PDB entry 8YY0 | electron microscopy, 3.60 A resolution | chains S and T of the 14 polymer chains in the assembly

== Chain S (and T) ==
Protein: V-type ATP synthase, subunit K
Source organism: Thermus thermophilus HB8
Notes: chain T of this document is another copy of the same molecule, construct and numbering; everything in this record applies to it too
Reference sequence: Q5SIT7 (Q5SIT7_THET8); residues -18 to 80 here correspond to UniProt positions 1-99 (UniProt number = residue number + 19)
Amino-acid sequence (102 residues; each row starts with the number of its first residue; numbers below 1 keep their minus sign (Met-18 is residue -18)):
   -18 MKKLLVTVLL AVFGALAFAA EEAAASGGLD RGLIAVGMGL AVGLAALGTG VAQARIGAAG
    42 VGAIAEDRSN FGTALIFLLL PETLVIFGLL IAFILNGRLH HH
Not modelled in the structure: -18 to 7, 81-83
Sequence notes: expression tag (81-83)

== Interface between chain S and chain T ==
Contacting residue pairs - 19 pairs, chain S then chain T:
  Asp11(S) - Gly8(T)
  Asp11(S) - Gly9(T)
  Asp11(S) - Gly13(T)
  Leu14(S) - Gly13(T)
  Ile15(S) - Ala16(T)  hydrophobic
  Gly18(S) - Ala16(T)
  Gly18(S) - Gly20(T)
  Ala22(S) - Gly20(T)
  Leu25(S) - Gly24(T)
  Ala26(S) - Ala27(T)  hydrophobic
  Gly29(S) - Leu28(T)
  Gly29(S) - Gly31(T)
  Val32(S) - Ala35(T)
  Ala33(S) - Gly31(T)
  Ala33(S) - Ala35(T)  hydrophobic
  Arg36(S) - Ala35(T)
  Arg36(S) - Ala39(T)
  Ala40(S) - Ala39(T)
  Ala44(S) - Ala46(T)  hydrophobic
Also at the interface, not in a pair above, chain S (15 interface residues in all): Ile37, Leu65
Also at the interface, not in a pair above, chain T (17 interface residues in all): Arg12, Leu14, Val17, Leu25, Val42

== Overview ==
Chain S and chain T form an interface of 15 and 17 residues respectively.
Both chains are V-type ATP synthase, subunit K (Thermus thermophilus HB8). Entry 8YY0 (Vo domain of V/A-ATPase
from Thermus thermophilus state2) was determined by electron microscopy together with 8YWT, 8YXZ and 8YY1 from
the same study.
